Entry 6V5K (X-ray diffraction, 2.69 A resolution); this record covers chains A and T of the 3 polymer chains in the assembly.

[Chain A]
Name: DNA polymerase eta
Source organism: Homo sapiens
Notes: EC 2.7.7.7
Reference sequence: Q9Y253 (POLH_HUMAN); numbering as in UniProt (aligned over 1-432)
Sequence (432 residues; numbered 1 to 432; the number before each row is that of its first residue):
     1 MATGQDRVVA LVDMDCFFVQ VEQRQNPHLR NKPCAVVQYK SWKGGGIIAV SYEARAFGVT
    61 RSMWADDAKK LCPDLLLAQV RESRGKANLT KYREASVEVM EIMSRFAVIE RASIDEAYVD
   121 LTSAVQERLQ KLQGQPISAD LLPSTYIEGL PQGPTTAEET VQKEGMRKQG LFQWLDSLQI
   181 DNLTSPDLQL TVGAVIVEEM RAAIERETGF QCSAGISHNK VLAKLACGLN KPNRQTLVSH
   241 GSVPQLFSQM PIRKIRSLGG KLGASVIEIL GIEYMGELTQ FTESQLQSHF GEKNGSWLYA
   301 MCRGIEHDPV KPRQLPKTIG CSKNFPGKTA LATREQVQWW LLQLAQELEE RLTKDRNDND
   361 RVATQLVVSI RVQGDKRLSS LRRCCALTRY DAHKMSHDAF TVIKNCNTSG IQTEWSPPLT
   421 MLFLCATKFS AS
Not modelled in the structure: 155-159
Bound ions: Mn2+: Asp13, Met14, Asp115 (together with 0KX)
Ligand contacts: 0KX (2'-deoxy-5'-O-[(R)-hydroxy{[(R)-hydroxy(phosphonooxy)phosphoryl]amino}phosphoryl]cytidine): Asp13, Met14, Asp15, Cys16, Phe17, Phe18, Ile48, Ala49, Tyr52, Arg55, Arg61, Ile114, Asp115, Glu116, Lys231
Swiss-Prot annotation at these positions:
  - binding site (Mg(2+)): Asp13, Met14, Asp115, Glu116
  - binding site (Mn(2+)): Asp13, Met14, Asp115, Glu116
  - binding site (a 2'-deoxyribonucleoside 5'-triphosphate): Arg61
  - natural variant: Val37 (deletion: In XPV), Leu75 (deletion: In XPV), Arg93 (R93P: In XPV), Arg111 (R111H: In XPV), Thr122 (T122P: In XPV), Gly153 (G153D: In a breast cancer sample), Thr191 (T191P: In XPV), Gly263 (G263V: In XPV), Val266 (V266D: In XPV), Gly295 (G295R: In XPV), Arg361 (R361S: In XPV)
  - mutagenesis: Tyr52 (Y52A/F: Reduces DNA polymerase activity; Y52E: Reduces DNA polymerase activity. Increases fidelity of replication and reduces translesion bypass), Arg61 (R61A: Reduces enzymatic activity by two-thirds), Ser62 (S62G: Increased DNA polymerase activity and translesion bypass compared to wild-type), Ala68 (A68S/V: Severe reduction in thymine dimer translesion bypass), Asn324 to Pro326 (Reduces binding to chromatin and to monoubiquitinated PCNA. Abolishes binding to monoubiquitinated PCNA; when associated with 705-E--H-713 Del)

[Chain T]
Molecule: 12-nt DNA strand
Sequence (12 nucleotides; each row starts with the number of its first residue):
     1 CATXCTCACA CT
Not modelled in the structure: 1-2
Modified residues: QRV (2-amino-9-(2-deoxy-2-fluoro-5-O-phosphono-beta-D-arabinofuranosyl)-7-{2-[(2-hydroxyethyl)(phenyl)amino]ethyl}-6-oxo-6,9-dihydro-1H-purin-7-ium) at position 4

[Interface between chain A and chain T]
Pairs across the interface (36; chain A residue first):
  Gln38(A) - QRV_4(T)
  Tyr39(A) - QRV_4(T)
  Tyr39(A) - DC5(T)  hydrogen bond to the phosphate
  Trp42(A) - DT3(T)  base contact
  Gly46(A) - QRV_4(T)
  Ile47(A) - QRV_4(T)
  Ile48(A) - QRV_4(T)
  Ser62(A) - QRV_4(T)
  Met63(A) - QRV_4(T)
  Trp64(A) - DT3(T)  phosphate contact
  Trp64(A) - QRV_4(T)
  Lys86(A) - DC5(T)  phosphate contact
  Lys86(A) - DT6(T)  salt bridge to the phosphate
  Leu89(A) - DT6(T)  phosphate contact
  Arg93(A) - DT6(T)  sugar contact
  Arg93(A) - DC7(T)  salt bridge to the phosphate
  Lys311(A) - DC9(T)  salt bridge to the phosphate
  Arg313(A) - DA8(T)  phosphate contact
  Arg313(A) - DC9(T)  salt bridge to the phosphate
  Pro316(A) - DA8(T)  phosphate contact
  Lys317(A) - DA8(T)  hydrogen bond to the phosphate
  Lys317(A) - DC9(T)  salt bridge to the phosphate
  Thr318(A) - DC7(T)  sugar contact
  Thr318(A) - DA8(T)  hydrogen bond to the phosphate
  Ile319(A) - DC7(T)  phosphate contact
  Gly320(A) - DT6(T)  sugar contact
  Gly320(A) - DC7(T)  hydrogen bond to the phosphate
  Ser322(A) - DC5(T)  hydrogen bond to the phosphate
  Ser322(A) - DT6(T)  phosphate contact
  Lys323(A) - DC5(T)  salt bridge to the phosphate
  Asn324(A) - QRV_4(T)
  Asn324(A) - DC5(T)  hydrogen bond to the phosphate
  Pro326(A) - DT3(T)  sugar contact
  Gly327(A) - DT3(T)  hydrogen bond to the base
  Thr329(A) - DT3(T)  base contact
  Arg351(A) - DC7(T)  salt bridge to the phosphate
Other interface residues (no listed pair), chain A (30 interface residues in all): Ala87, Arg111, Cys321, Glu347

[Summary]
30 residues of chain A and 7 residues of chain T are in contact; the contacts include 7 hydrogen bonds and 7
salt bridges. Polar contacts include Gly327(A)-DT3(T), Tyr39(A)-DC5(T) and Lys317(A)-DA8(T). Bound to chain A:
compound 0KX.
Here chain A is DNA polymerase eta (Homo sapiens) and chain T is a 12-nt DNA strand. Entry 6V5K (Crystal
structure of human DNA polymerase eta complexed with N7-nitrogen half-mustard guanine (NHMG) and dCTP*) was
determined by X-ray diffraction.
